PDB entry 7MBZ | electron microscopy, 6.40 A resolution (low resolution: residue-level contacts below are approximate; hydrogen-bond / salt-bridge calls are withheld) | chains A and B of the 5 polymer chains in the assembly

== Chain A (and B) ==
Name: ABC transporter, permease protein
Source organism: Neisseria meningitidis serogroup B (strain MC58)
Notes: chain B of this document is another copy of the same molecule, construct and numbering; everything in this record applies to it too
Reference sequence: Q9JXP3 (Q9JXP3_NEIMB); residues 1-228 here = UniProt positions 1-228
Chain sequence (228 residues; row label = number of the first residue in the row):
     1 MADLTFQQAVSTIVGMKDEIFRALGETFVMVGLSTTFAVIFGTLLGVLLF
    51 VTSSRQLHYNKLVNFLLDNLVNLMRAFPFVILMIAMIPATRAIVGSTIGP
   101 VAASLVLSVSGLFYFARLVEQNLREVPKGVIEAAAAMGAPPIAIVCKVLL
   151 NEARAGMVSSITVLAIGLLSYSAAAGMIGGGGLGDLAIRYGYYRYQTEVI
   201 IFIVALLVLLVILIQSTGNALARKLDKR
Disordered / not traced: 1-4, 227-228

== Interface between chain A and chain B ==
Residue-residue contacts (37; chain A residue first):
  Asp68(A) - Asn219(B)
  Asn69(A) - Ile212(B)
  Asn72(A) - Val211(B)
  Asn72(A) - Gln215(B)
  Leu73(A) - Val208(B)
  Leu73(A) - Val211(B)
  Leu73(A) - Ile212(B)
  Arg75(A) - Val163(B)
  Arg75(A) - Ile166(B)
  Ala76(A) - Ile166(B)
  Ala76(A) - Val211(B)
  Phe77(A) - Val204(B)
  Phe77(A) - Leu207(B)
  Pro78(A) - Leu207(B)
  Val80(A) - Tyr192(B)
  Ile81(A) - Ala187(B)
  Ile81(A) - Tyr192(B)
  Ile84(A) - Tyr192(B)
  Tyr114(A) - Arg75(B)
  Tyr114(A) - Tyr114(B)
  Gln121(A) - Gln121(B)
  Gln121(A) - Ser159(B)
  Ser159(A) - Arg124(B)
  Val163(A) - Arg75(B)
  Ile166(A) - Arg75(B)
  Ile166(A) - Ala76(B)
  Gly167(A) - Arg75(B)
  Ser170(A) - Tyr171(B)
  Ala187(A) - Ile81(B)
  Val204(A) - Phe77(B)
  Leu207(A) - Pro78(B)
  Val208(A) - Leu73(B)
  Val211(A) - Leu73(B)
  Val211(A) - Ala76(B)
  Ile212(A) - Leu73(B)
  Gln215(A) - Asp68(B)
  Gln215(A) - Asn72(B)
Interface residues without a listed pair, chain A (31 interface residues in all): Phe79, Asn122, Arg124, Glu125, Leu169, Ile178
Interface residues without a listed pair, chain B (34 interface residues in all): Asn69, Phe79, Glu125, Ser160, Leu169, Ser170, Ala173, Ser216, Ala222, Arg223

== Overview ==
31 residues of chain A face 34 of chain B across their interface.
Both chains are ABC transporter, permease protein (Neisseria meningitidis serogroup B (strain MC58)). Entry
7MBZ (Outward facing conformation of the MetNI methionine ABC transporter in complex with lipo-MetQ) was
determined by electron microscopy together with 7MC0 from the same study.
